7UYT - chain A; structure by X-ray diffraction, 2.14 A resolution.

== Chain A ==
Name: Non-receptor tyrosine-protein kinase TYK2
From: Homo sapiens
Notes: EC 2.7.10.2; fragment: kinase domain
UniProt: P29597 (TYK2_HUMAN); residue numbers follow UniProt; this construct covers 889-1177
Chain sequence (289 residues; each row starts with the number of its first residue):
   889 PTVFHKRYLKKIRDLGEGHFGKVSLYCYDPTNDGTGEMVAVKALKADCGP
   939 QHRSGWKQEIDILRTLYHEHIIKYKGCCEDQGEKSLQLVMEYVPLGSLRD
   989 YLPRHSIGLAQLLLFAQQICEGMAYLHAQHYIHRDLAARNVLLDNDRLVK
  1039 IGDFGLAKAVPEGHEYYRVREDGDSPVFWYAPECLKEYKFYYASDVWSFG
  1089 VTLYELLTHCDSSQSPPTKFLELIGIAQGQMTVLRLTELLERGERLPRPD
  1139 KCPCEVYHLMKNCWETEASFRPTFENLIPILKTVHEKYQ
Unresolved in the structure: 889, 922-923, 934-939, 1050-1051
Modified / non-standard residues: Y1054 (O-phosphotyrosine; PTR); Y1055 (O-phosphotyrosine; PTR)
Curated features (UniProtKB/Swiss-Prot):
  - active site: D1023 (Proton acceptor)
  - binding site (ATP): L903 to V911, K930
  - modified residue (Phosphotyrosine): Y1054, Y1055
  - mutagenesis: K930 (K930R: Complete loss of catalytic activity), D1023 (D1023N: Complete loss of catalytic activity), Y1054 (Y1054F: Reduces basal catalytic activity and abolishes IFN-dependent activation), Y1055 (Y1055F: Reduces basal catalytic activity and abolishes IFN-dependent activation), Y1145 (Y1145F: Does not affect phosphorylation state and enzymatic activity), Y1176 (Y1176F: Does not affect phosphorylation state and enzymatic activity)
Small-molecule neighbours: OV5 (6-{[(2M)-2-(2-chloro-6-fluorophenyl)-5-oxo-5H-pyrrolo[3,4-b]pyridin-4-yl]amino}-N-ethylpyridine-3-carboxamide): R901, L903, G904, E905, G906, V911, A928, I960, M978, E979, Y980, V981, P982, L983, G984, D988, R1027, N1028, L1030, G1040, D1041

== Summary ==
Ligands of chain A: compound OV5. Curated annotation (UniProt) lists active-site residue D1023, 10 ATP-binding
residues and 6 mutagenesis sites.
Chain A is Non-receptor tyrosine-protein kinase TYK2 (Homo sapiens); the structure, Crystal structure of TYK2
kinase domain in complex with compound 25, was determined by X-ray diffraction together with 7UYR, 7UYS, 7UYV
and 7UYW from the same study.
